2YJT - chains A and D of the 4 polymer chains in the assembly; structure by X-ray diffraction, 2.90 A resolution.

== Chain A ==
Molecule: Regulator of ribonuclease activity A
Source organism: Escherichia coli
Reference sequence: D8AM26 (D8AM26_ECOLX); residues 1-161 here = UniProt positions 1-161
Chain sequence (161 residues; numbered 1 to 161; the number before each row is that of its first residue):
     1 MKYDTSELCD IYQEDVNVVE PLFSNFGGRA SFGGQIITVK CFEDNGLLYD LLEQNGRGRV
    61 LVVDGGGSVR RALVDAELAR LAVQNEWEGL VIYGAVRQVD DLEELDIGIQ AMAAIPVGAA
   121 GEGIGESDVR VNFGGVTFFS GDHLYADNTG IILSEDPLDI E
Disordered / not traced: 1, 160-161

== Chain D ==
Molecule: ATP-dependent RNA helicase srmb
Source organism: Escherichia coli
Notes: EC 3.6.4.13
Reference sequence: P21507 (SRMB_ECOLI); numbering as in UniProt (aligned over 219-388)
Chain sequence (170 residues; numbered 219 to 388; the number before each row is that of its first residue):
   219 RKKIHQWYYR ADDLEHKTAL LVHLLKQPEA TRSIVFVRKR ERVHELANWL REAGINNCYL
   279 EGEMVQGKRN EAIKRLTEGR VNVLVATDVA ARGIDIPDVS HVFNFDMPRS GDTYLHRIGR
   339 TARAGRKGTA ISLVEAHDHL LLGKVGRYIE EPIKARVIDE LRPKTRAPSE

== Interface between chain A and chain D ==
Pairs across the interface (35):
  Ile37(A) - Arg310(D)
  Gly46(A) - Arg327(D)
  Leu47(A) - Ser328(D)
  Leu47(A) - Asp330(D)
  Leu47(A) - Thr331(D)
  Tyr49(A) - Arg327(D)
  Asp50(A) - Pro326(D)
  Asp50(A) - Arg327(D)  salt bridge
  Asp50(A) - Ser328(D)  hydrogen bond (side chain-backbone)
  Asp50(A) - Thr331(D)  hydrogen bond
  Glu53(A) - Arg256(D)
  Glu53(A) - Lys257(D)
  Glu53(A) - Arg327(D)  salt bridge
  Gln54(A) - Arg256(D)
  Gln54(A) - Arg258(D)
  Gln54(A) - Thr305(D)
  Gln54(A) - Asp306(D)
  Gln54(A) - Val307(D)
  Asn55(A) - Arg258(D)
  Asn55(A) - Val307(D)
  Arg59(A) - Val307(D)
  Gly121(A) - Lys362(D)  hydrogen bond (backbone-side chain)
  Glu122(A) - Lys362(D)
  Glu122(A) - Arg365(D)  salt bridge
  Gly123(A) - Arg327(D)
  Gly123(A) - Ser328(D)  hydrogen bond (backbone-side chain)
  Gly123(A) - Gly329(D)
  Gly123(A) - Tyr366(D)
  Ile124(A) - Tyr366(D)  hydrophobic
  Gly125(A) - Asp330(D)
  Gly125(A) - Tyr366(D)  hydrogen bond (backbone-side chain)
  Glu126(A) - Asp330(D)
  Ser127(A) - Asp330(D)  hydrogen bond
  Ser127(A) - His334(D)
  Asp128(A) - Arg310(D)  salt bridge
From the paper, about this interface:
  - interface residues, chain A: Asp50(A), Glu53(A)
  - hot spots on chain A (mutagenesis) - D50A/E53A, D128A: decreased binding to ATP-dependent RNA helicase srmb (chain D)
  - hot spots on chain D (mutagenesis) - R310A: decreased binding to Regulator of ribonuclease activity A (chain A)

== Overview ==
The chain A/chain D interface involves 17 residues from each chain, with 6 hydrogen bonds and 4 salt bridges.
Polar pairs include Asp50(A)-Arg327(D), Glu53(A)-Arg327(D) and Glu122(A)-Arg365(D). The paper reports that
D50A/E53A and D128A of chain A reduce binding to ATP-dependent RNA helicase srmb (chain D); interface residues
Asp50(A) and Glu53(A).
Chain A is Regulator of ribonuclease activity A and chain D is ATP-dependent RNA helicase srmb, both from
Escherichia coli; the structure, Crystal structure of E. coli DEAD-box protein SrmB bound to regulator of
ribonuclease activity A (RraA), was determined by X-ray diffraction, deposited together with 2YJV.
